PDB entry 2Q6F | X-ray diffraction, 2.00 A resolution | chains A and B of the 4 polymer chains in the assembly

# Chain A (and B)
Name: Infectious bronchitis virus (IBV) main protease
Organism: Infectious bronchitis virus
Notes: EC 3.4.22.-; chain B of this document is another copy of the same molecule, construct and numbering; everything in this record applies to it too
UniProtKB: Q3Y5H1 (Q3Y5H1_9CORO); residue numbers follow UniProt; this construct covers 1-307
Amino-acid sequence (309 residues; numbered -1 to 307; the number before each row is that of its first residue; numbers below 1 keep their minus sign (Gly-1 is residue -1)):
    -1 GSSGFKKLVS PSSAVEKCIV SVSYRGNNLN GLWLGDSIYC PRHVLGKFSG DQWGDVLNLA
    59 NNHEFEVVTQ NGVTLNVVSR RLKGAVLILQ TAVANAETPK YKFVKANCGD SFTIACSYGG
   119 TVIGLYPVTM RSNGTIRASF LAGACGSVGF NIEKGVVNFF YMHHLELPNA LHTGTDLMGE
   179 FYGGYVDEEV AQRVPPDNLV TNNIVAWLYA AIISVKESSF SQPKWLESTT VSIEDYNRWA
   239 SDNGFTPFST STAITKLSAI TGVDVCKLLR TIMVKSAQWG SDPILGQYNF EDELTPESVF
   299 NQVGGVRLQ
Disordered / not traced: -1 to 0, 214-220, 302-307 (chain B: -1 to 0, 214-220, 303-307)
Differences from the reference sequence: insertion (-1 to 0)

# Chain A / chain B interface
Residue-residue contacts (65):
  Ser1(A) - Ala136(B)
  Ser1(A) - Ser137(B)
  Ser1(A) - Phe138(B)  hydrogen bond (backbone-backbone)
  Ser1(A) - Glu164(B)  hydrogen bond (backbone-side chain)
  Ser1(A) - Ala168(B)
  Ser1(A) - His170(B)  hydrogen bond (backbone-side chain)
  Gly2(A) - Ala136(B)
  Gly2(A) - Ser137(B)  hydrogen bond (backbone-side chain)
  Gly2(A) - Ala168(B)
  Lys4(A) - Tyr124(B)
  Lys4(A) - Pro125(B)  hydrogen bond (side chain-backbone)
  Lys4(A) - Arg135(B)
  Lys4(A) - Ala136(B)
  Lys4(A) - Ser137(B)
  Leu6(A) - Gly122(B)
  Leu6(A) - Leu123(B)
  Leu6(A) - Tyr124(B)  hydrophobic
  Val7(A) - Gly122(B)
  Val7(A) - Leu123(B)  hydrogen bond (backbone-backbone)
  Ser8(A) - Leu123(B)
  Pro9(A) - Ser10(B)
  Pro9(A) - Glu14(B)
  Pro9(A) - Val120(B)
  Pro9(A) - Ile121(B)
  Pro9(A) - Leu123(B)  hydrophobic
  Ser10(A) - Pro9(B)
  Ser10(A) - Ser10(B)  hydrogen bond (backbone-side chain)
  Ser10(A) - Glu14(B)
  Ser11(A) - Glu14(B)  hydrogen bond (backbone-side chain)
  Glu14(A) - Pro9(B)
  Glu14(A) - Ser10(B)
  Glu14(A) - Ser11(B)  hydrogen bond (side chain-backbone)
  Val120(A) - Pro9(B)
  Ile121(A) - Pro9(B)
  Gly122(A) - Leu6(B)
  Gly122(A) - Val7(B)
  Gly122(A) - Pro9(B)
  Leu123(A) - Leu6(B)
  Leu123(A) - Val7(B)  hydrogen bond (backbone-backbone)
  Leu123(A) - Pro9(B)  hydrophobic
  Tyr124(A) - Lys4(B)
  Tyr124(A) - Leu6(B)  hydrophobic
  Pro125(A) - Lys4(B)  hydrogen bond (backbone-side chain)
  Arg135(A) - Lys4(B)
  Ala136(A) - Ser1(B)
  Ala136(A) - Gly2(B)
  Ser137(A) - Ser1(B)
  Ser137(A) - Gly2(B)  hydrogen bond (side chain-backbone)
  Ser137(A) - Gln300(B)  hydrogen bond
  Phe138(A) - Ser1(B)  hydrogen bond (backbone-side chain)
  Leu139(A) - Ser1(B)
  Leu139(A) - Gln300(B)
  Leu139(A) - Val301(B)
  Leu139(A) - Gly302(B)
  Glu164(A) - Ser1(B)  hydrogen bond
  His170(A) - Ser1(B)
  Gly284(A) - Asn287(B)  hydrogen bond (backbone-side chain)
  Gln285(A) - Asn287(B)
  Tyr286(A) - Tyr286(B)
  Asn287(A) - Gly284(B)
  Asn287(A) - Gln285(B)
  Glu291(A) - Lys4(B)  salt bridge
  Gln300(A) - Ser137(B)  hydrogen bond
  Gln300(A) - Leu139(B)
  Val301(A) - Leu139(B)
Interface residues without a listed pair, chain A (35 interface residues in all): Phe3, Lys5, Val126, Ala168, Asn299
Interface residues without a listed pair, chain B (36 interface residues in all): Phe3, Lys5, Ser8, Val126, Glu291, Asn299

# Summary
35 residues of chain A face 36 of chain B across their interface; the contacts include 17 hydrogen bonds and 1
salt bridge. Among the polar pairs are Glu291(A)-Lys4(B), Ser1(A)-Glu164(B) and Ser1(A)-His170(B).
Chain A and chain B are both Infectious bronchitis virus (IBV) main protease (Infectious bronchitis virus);
the structure, Crystal structure of infectious bronchitis virus (IBV) main protease in complex with a Michael
acceptor inhibitor ..., was determined by X-ray diffraction (same publication as 2Q6D and 2Q6G).
